PDB entry 7EE6 | X-ray diffraction, 2.29 A resolution | chains C and G of the 7 polymer chains in the assembly

[Chain C]
Molecule: Subtilase cytotoxin subunit B-like protein
Organism: Salmonella enterica subsp. enterica serovar Typhi str. CT18
Reference sequence: A0A716TY65 (A0A716TY65_SALTI); residue numbers follow UniProt; this construct covers 22-141
Amino-acid sequence (120 residues; numbered 22 to 141; the number before each row is that of its first residue):
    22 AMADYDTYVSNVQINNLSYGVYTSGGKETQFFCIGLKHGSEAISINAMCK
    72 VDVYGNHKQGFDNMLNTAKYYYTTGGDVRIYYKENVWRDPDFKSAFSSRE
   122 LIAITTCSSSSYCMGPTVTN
Disulfide bonds: Cys54-Cys70, Cys128-Cys134
Residues lining bound ligands: acetone (ACN): Ser45, Val72, Tyr75, Trp108, Arg109, Asp110, Phe113

[Chain G]
Molecule: Pertussis-like toxin subunit ArtA
Organism: Salmonella enterica subsp. enterica serovar Typhi str. CT18
Reference sequence: A0A716AET8 (A0A716AET8_SALTI); residue numbers follow UniProt; this construct covers 19-242
Amino-acid sequence (224 residues; numbered 19 to 242; the number before each row is that of its first residue):
    19 VDFVYRVDSTPPDVIFRDGFSLLGYNRNFQQFISGRSCSGGSSDSRYIAT
    69 TSSVNQTYAIARAYYSRSTFKGNLYRYQIRADNNFYSLLPSITYLETQGG
   119 HFNAYEKTMMRLQREYVSTLSILPENIQKAVALVYDSATGLVKDGVSTMN
   169 ASYLGLSTTSNPGVIPFLPEPQTYTQQRIDAFGPLISSCFSIGSVCHSHR
   219 GQRADVYNMSFYDARPVIELILSK
Disordered / not traced: 217-223
Disulfide bonds: Cys56-Cys207
Residues lining bound ligands:
  - acetone (ACN), molecule 1: Arg45, Arg64, Thr137, Leu138, Phe185
  - acetone (ACN), molecule 2: Arg80, Gly201, Pro202
  - acetone (ACN), molecule 3: Ser84, Arg85, Ser86, Thr87
  - acetone (ACN), molecule 4: Tyr112, Val182, Ile183, Pro184, Phe185, Leu186
  - acetone (ACN), molecule 5: Arg129, Leu130, Arg132
  - acetone (ACN), molecule 6: Gly201, Leu203, Tyr230, Val235
  - citrate anion (FLC), molecule 1: Tyr43, Asn44, Arg45, Asn46, Gln49, Pro187, Glu188, Gln190
  - citrate anion (FLC), molecule 2: Ser70, Ser71, Val72, Asn73, Arg132

[Interface between chain C and chain G]
Pairs across the interface (14; chain C residue first):
  Asn87(C) - Leu240(G)  hydrogen bond (side chain-backbone)
  Asn87(C) - Ser241(G)
  Lys90(C) - Ile239(G)  hydrogen bond (side chain-backbone)
  Lys90(C) - Ser241(G)
  Tyr91(C) - Ala122(G)
  Tyr91(C) - Leu240(G)  hydrophobic
  Tyr93(C) - Arg129(G)
  Thr94(C) - Thr126(G)
  Thr94(C) - Arg129(G)  hydrogen bond (backbone-side chain)
  Thr94(C) - Leu240(G)
  Thr95(C) - Ala122(G)
  Thr95(C) - Lys125(G)
  Thr95(C) - Thr126(G)
  Gly96(C) - Arg129(G)

[Summary]
Chain C and chain G each contribute 7 residues to their interface, with 3 hydrogen bonds. Among the polar
pairs are Asn87(C)-Leu240(G), Lys90(C)-Ile239(G) and Thr94(C)-Arg129(G). Ligands of chain C: acetone. Chain G
binds citrate anion and 6 copies of acetone.
Here chain C is Subtilase cytotoxin subunit B-like protein and chain G is Pertussis-like toxin subunit ArtA,
both from Salmonella enterica subsp. enterica serovar Typhi str. CT18. Entry 7EE6 (Crystal structure of PltC
toxin) was determined by X-ray diffraction together with 7EE3 and 7EE4 from the same study.
